7JZN - chains A and C of the 6 polymer chains in the assembly; structure by electron microscopy, 3.10 A resolution.

[Chain A (and C)]
Name: Spike glycoprotein
From: Severe acute respiratory syndrome coronavirus 2
Notes: chain C of this document is another copy of the same molecule, construct and numbering; everything in this record applies to it too
Reference sequence: P0DTC2 (SPIKE_SARS2); residue numbers follow UniProt; this construct covers 1-1208
Amino-acid sequence (1288 residues; each row starts with the number of its first residue):
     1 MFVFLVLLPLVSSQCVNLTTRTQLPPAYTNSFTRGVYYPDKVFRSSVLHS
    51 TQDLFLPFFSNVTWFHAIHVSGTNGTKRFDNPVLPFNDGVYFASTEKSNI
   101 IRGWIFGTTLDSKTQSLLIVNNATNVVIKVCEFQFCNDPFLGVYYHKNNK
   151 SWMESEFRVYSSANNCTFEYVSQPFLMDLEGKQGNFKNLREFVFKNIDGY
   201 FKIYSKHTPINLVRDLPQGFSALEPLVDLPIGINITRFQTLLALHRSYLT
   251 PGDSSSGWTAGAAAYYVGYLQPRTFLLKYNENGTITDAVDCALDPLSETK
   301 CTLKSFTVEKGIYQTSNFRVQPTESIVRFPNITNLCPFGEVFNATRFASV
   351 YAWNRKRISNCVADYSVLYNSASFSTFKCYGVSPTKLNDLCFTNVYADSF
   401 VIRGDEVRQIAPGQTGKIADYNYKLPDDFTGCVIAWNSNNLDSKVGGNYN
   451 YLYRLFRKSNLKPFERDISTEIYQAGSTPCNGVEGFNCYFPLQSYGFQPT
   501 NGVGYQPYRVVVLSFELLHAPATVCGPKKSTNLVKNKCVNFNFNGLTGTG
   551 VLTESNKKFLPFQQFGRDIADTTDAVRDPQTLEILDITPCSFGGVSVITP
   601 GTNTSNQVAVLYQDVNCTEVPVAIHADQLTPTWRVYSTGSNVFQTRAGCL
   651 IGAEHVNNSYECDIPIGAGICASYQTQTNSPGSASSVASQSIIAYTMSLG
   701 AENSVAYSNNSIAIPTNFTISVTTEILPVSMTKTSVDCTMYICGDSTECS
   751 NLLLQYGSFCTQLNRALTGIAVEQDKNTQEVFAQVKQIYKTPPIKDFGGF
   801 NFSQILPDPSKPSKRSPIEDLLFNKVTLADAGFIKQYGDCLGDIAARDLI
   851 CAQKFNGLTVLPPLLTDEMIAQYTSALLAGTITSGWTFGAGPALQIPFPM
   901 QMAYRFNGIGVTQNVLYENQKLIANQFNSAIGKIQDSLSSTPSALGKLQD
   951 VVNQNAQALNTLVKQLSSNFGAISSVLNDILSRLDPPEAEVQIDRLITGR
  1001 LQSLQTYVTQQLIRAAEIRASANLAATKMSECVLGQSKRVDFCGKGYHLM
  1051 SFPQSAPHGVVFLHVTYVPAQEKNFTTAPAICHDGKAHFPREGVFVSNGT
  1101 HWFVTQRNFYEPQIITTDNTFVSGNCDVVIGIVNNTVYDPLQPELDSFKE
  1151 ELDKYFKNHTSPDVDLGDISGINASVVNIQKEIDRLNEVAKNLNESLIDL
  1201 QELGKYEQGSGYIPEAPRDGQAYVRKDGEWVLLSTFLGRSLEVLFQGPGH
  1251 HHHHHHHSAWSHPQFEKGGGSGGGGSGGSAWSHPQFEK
Not modelled in the structure: 1-26, 68-81, 111-115, 136-138, 142-165, 173-186, 213, 243-263, 621-640, 677-689, 828-854, 942, 1147-1288 (chain C: 1-26, 67-81, 144-164, 173-185, 213, 243-263, 621-640, 677-689, 812, 828-855, 1146-1288)
Sequence notes: conflict Gly682 (Arg in P0DTC2), Ser683 (Arg in P0DTC2), Ser685 (Arg in P0DTC2), Pro817 (Phe in P0DTC2), Pro892 (Ala in P0DTC2), Pro899 (Ala in P0DTC2), Pro942 (Ala in P0DTC2), Pro986 (Lys in P0DTC2), Pro987 (Val in P0DTC2); expression tag (1209-1288)
Curated features (UniProtKB/Swiss-Prot):
  - region: Asn280 to Cys301 (Putative superantigen), Arg403 to Asp405 (Integrin-binding motif), Asn448 to Phe456 (Immunodominant HLA epitope recognized by the CD8+), Pro681, Ala684 (Putative superantigen), Ser816 to Tyr837 (Fusion peptide 1), Lys835 to Phe855 (Fusion peptide 2), Asp1163 to Glu1202 (Heptad repeat 2)
  - site: Arg815, Ser816 (Cleavage)
  - glycosylation: Asn17 (N-linked (GlcNAc...) (complex) asparagine), Asn61 (N-linked (GlcNAc...) (hybrid) asparagine), Asn74 (N-linked (GlcNAc...) (complex) asparagine), Asn122 (N-linked (GlcNAc...) (hybrid) asparagine), Asn149 (N-linked (GlcNAc...) (complex) asparagine), Asn165 (N-linked (GlcNAc...) (complex) asparagine), Asn234 (N-linked (GlcNAc...) (high mannose) asparagine), Asn282 (N-linked (GlcNAc...) (complex) asparagine), Thr323 (O-linked (GalNAc) threonine), Ser325 (O-linked (HexNAc...) serine), Asn331 (N-linked (GlcNAc...) (complex) asparagine), Asn343 (N-linked (GlcNAc...) (complex) asparagine), Asn603 (N-linked (GlcNAc...) (hybrid) asparagine), Asn616 (N-linked (GlcNAc...) (complex) asparagine), Asn657 (N-linked (GlcNAc...) (complex) asparagine), Thr676 (O-linked (GlcNAc...) threonine), Thr678 (O-linked (GlcNAc...) threonine), Asn709 (N-linked (GlcNAc...) (high mannose) asparagine), Asn717 (N-linked (GlcNAc...) (hybrid) asparagine), Asn801 (N-linked (GlcNAc...) (hybrid) asparagine) and 6 more in UniProt
  - natural variant: Leu5 (L5F: In strain: Iota/B.1.526), Ser13 (S13I: In strain: Epsilon/B.1.427/B.1.429), Leu18 (L18F: In strain: Beta/B.1.351, Gamma/P.1 and 1 more), Thr19 (T19I: In strain: Omicron/BQ.1.1, Omicron/XBB.1.5 and 1 more; T19R: In strain: Delta/B.1.617.2, Omicron/BA.2 and 4 more), Thr20 (T20N: In strain: Gamma/P.1), Leu24 to Ala27 (sequence variant, change not given here; In strain: Omicron/BA.2, Omicron/BA.2.12.1 and 6 more), Pro26 (P26S: In strain: Gamma/P.1), Gln52 (Q52H: In strain: Omicron/EG.5.1), Ala67 (A67V: In strain: Eta/B.1.525, Omicron/BA.1), His69 to Val70 (deletion: In strain: Alpha/B.1.1.7, Eta/B.1.525 and 5 more), Gly75 (G75V: In strain: Lambda/C.37), Thr76 (T76I: In strain: Lambda/C.37), 82 further natural variant entries in UniProt
  - mutagenesis: His69 to Val70 (Increased incorporation of cleaved spike into virions), Asn121 (N121Q: Partial loss of biliverdin affinity), Arg190 (R190K: Partial loss of biliverdin affinity), Asn234 (N234Q: Increased resistance to neutralizing antibodies), Asn331 (N331Q: Reduced viral infectivity), Asn343 (N343Q: Reduced viral infectivity), Leu452 (L452R: Increased resistance to neutralizing antibodies. Decreases HLA binding to NF9 epitope. Increased binding affinity to human ACE2), Tyr453 (Y453F: Decreased HLA binding to NF9 epitope. Increased binding affinity to human ACE2), Ala475 (A475V: Increased resistance to neutralizing antibodies), Val483 (V483A: Increased resistance to neutralizing antibodies), Glu484 (E484D: Increased replication in human TMEM106B overexpressing cells), Phe490 (F490L: Increased resistance to neutralizing antibodies and human covalescent sera neutralization), 12 further mutagenesis entries in UniProt
Cystine bridges: Cys131-Cys166, Cys291-Cys301, Cys336-Cys361, Cys379-Cys432, Cys391-Cys525, Cys480-Cys488, Cys538-Cys590, Cys617-Cys649, Cys662-Cys671, Cys738-Cys760, Cys743-Cys749, Cys1032-Cys1043, Cys1082-Cys1126
Glycans and other covalent adducts: N-acetylglucosamine (NAG) linked to Asn61, Asn122, Asn234, Asn282, Asn331, Asn343, Asn603, Asn616, Asn657, Asn709, Asn717, Asn801, Asn1074, Asn1098, Asn1134

[How chain A and chain C interact]
Residue-residue contacts (155; chain A residue first):
  Tyr38(A) with Leu560(C), hydrophobic; Phe562(C), hydrophobic
  Asp40(A) with Phe562(C)
  Lys41(A) with Phe562(C); Gln563(C); Gln564(C), hydrogen bond (backbone-backbone); Phe565(C)
  Val42(A) with Gln563(C), hydrogen bond (backbone-side chain); Phe565(C); Arg567(C)
  Phe43(A) with Lys557(C); Lys558(C); Phe559(C), hydrophobic; Gln563(C); Phe565(C), hydrogen bond (backbone-backbone); Gly566(C); Arg567(C), hydrogen bond (backbone-backbone)
  Arg44(A) with Arg567(C)
  Val47(A) with Ile569(C), hydrophobic
  Tyr200(A) with Pro521(C)
  Glu224(A) with Phe562(C)
  Pro225(A) with Phe562(C), hydrophobic
  Pro230(A) with Pro521(C)
  Gly232(A) with Pro521(C)
  Asn282(A) with Lys558(C); Leu560(C)
  Gly283(A) with Leu560(C); Gln563(C), hydrogen bond (backbone-side chain)
  Thr284(A) with Leu560(C)
  Asp427(A) with Pro987(C)
  Asp737(A) with Asn317(C), hydrogen bond
  Met740(A) with Arg319(C); Phe592(C), hydrophobic
  Gly744(A) with Arg319(C)
  Gln755(A) with Ser968(C); Asn969(C); Phe970(C), hydrogen bond (backbone-backbone); Gly971(C)
  Tyr756(A) with Gln965(C), hydrogen bond (backbone-side chain); Phe970(C), hydrophobic
  Gly757(A) with Gln965(C); Ser968(C)
  Ser758(A) with Gln965(C), hydrogen bond (backbone-side chain)
  Phe759(A) with Gln965(C); Phe970(C), hydrophobic; Gln1002(C); Ser1003(C); Thr1006(C)
  Gln762(A) with Thr961(C); Thr1006(C)
  Arg765(A) with Gln957(C), hydrogen bond; Thr961(C), hydrogen bond
  Gln784(A) with Lys1045(C), hydrogen bond (backbone-side chain)
  Lys786(A) with Gly700(C)
  Gln787(A) with Ala701(C); Asn703(C), hydrogen bond
  Ile788(A) with Leu699(C); Gly700(C); Ala701(C), hydrogen bond (backbone-backbone); Glu702(C); Asn703(C), hydrogen bond (backbone-backbone)
  Tyr789(A) with Asn703(C)
  Lys790(A) with Glu702(C), salt bridge
  Pro792(A) with Tyr707(C), hydrophobic
  Asp796(A) with Tyr707(C), hydrogen bond (backbone-side chain)
  Phe797(A) with Tyr707(C)
  Phe855(A) with Pro589(C), hydrophobic; Phe592(C)
  Asn856(A) with Thr572(C), hydrogen bond
  Gly857(A) with Phe592(C)
  Leu858(A) with Phe592(C)
  Leu861(A) with Gln613(C)
  Pro863(A) with Gly667(C); Ala668(C), hydrogen bond (backbone-backbone)
  Leu864(A) with Pro665(C), hydrophobic; Gly667(C); Ala668(C); Gly669(C), hydrogen bond (backbone-backbone); Ile670(C); Cys671(C), hydrophobic
  Leu865(A) with Met697(C), hydrophobic
  Thr866(A) with Ala668(C); Gly669(C)
  Met869(A) with Gly669(C); Thr696(C); Met697(C), hydrophobic; Leu699(C)
  Gln872(A) with Leu699(C)
  Tyr873(A) with Leu699(C)
  Thr883(A) with Val705(C); Tyr707(C)
  Ser884(A) with Val705(C)
  Trp886(A) with Tyr1047(C); Arg1107(C)
  Gly889(A) with Asp1041(C); Lys1045(C)
  Ala890(A) with Gly1046(C); Tyr1047(C); Pro1069(C)
  Gly891(A) with Val1068(C)
  Pro892(A) with Pro1069(C); Glu1072(C)
  Ala893(A) with Val705(C), hydrophobic
  Leu894(A) with Ala713(C); Pro715(C); Glu1072(C)
  Gln895(A) with Ala706(C); Ser711(C), hydrogen bond; Ile712(C); Ala713(C), hydrogen bond (backbone-backbone); Asn1074(C)
  Ile896(A) with Tyr707(C); Ser711(C)
  Pro897(A) with Tyr707(C), hydrophobic; Ser708(C); Asn709(C); Ser711(C); Thr1077(C)
  Phe898(A) with Tyr707(C), hydrogen bond (backbone-side chain)
  Met900(A) with Thr1077(C); Ala1078(C); Pro1079(C); Val1094(C), hydrophobic
  Tyr904(A) with Ile712(C); Val1094(C); Arg1107(C)
  Thr912(A) with Phe1121(C)
  Gln913(A) with Pro1090(C), hydrogen bond (side chain-backbone)
  Asn914(A) with Phe1089(C); Ser1123(C), hydrogen bond
  Tyr917(A) with Pro1079(C), hydrophobic; Phe1089(C), hydrophobic
  Glu918(A) with Ser1123(C); Val1128(C)
  Asn960(A) with Ile569(C); Ala570(C)
  Val963(A) with Ala570(C), hydrophobic
  Lys964(A) with Asp571(C), salt bridge
  Ser967(A) with Asp571(C)
  Asp994(A) with Arg995(C), salt bridge
  Gln1005(A) with Gln1002(C)
  Thr1009(A) with Thr1009(C)
  Leu1012(A) with Gln1010(C); Ile1013(C), hydrophobic
  Ile1013(A) with Ile1013(C), hydrophobic
  Arg1019(A) with Glu1017(C), salt bridge
  Thr1027(A) with Arg1039(C)
  Ser1030(A) with Val1040(C)
  Glu1031(A) with Arg1039(C), salt bridge; Val1040(C)
  Leu1034(A) with Val1040(C); Asp1041(C)
  Arg1039(A) with Arg1039(C)
  Leu1141(A) with Leu1141(C), hydrophobic
  Glu1144(A) with Leu1141(C)
Also at the interface, not in a pair above, chain A (99 interface residues in all): Thr167, Asp198, Gly199, Ile231, Thr859, Pro862, Ile882, Thr887, Pro899, Asn907, Gln920, Asn978, Leu1001, Gly1035, Glu1111
Also at the interface, not in a pair above, chain C (92 interface residues in all): Ser359, Ala522, Thr547, Asp614, Ala647, Ile666, Ser704, Asn710, Gly999, Ala1070, Gly1124, Val1129, Ile1130

[In short]
Chain A and chain C form an interface of 99 and 92 residues respectively; the contacts include 24 hydrogen
bonds and 5 salt bridges. Among the polar pairs are Lys790(A)-Glu702(C), Lys964(A)-Asp571(C) and
Asp994(A)-Arg995(C).
Chain A and chain C are both Spike glycoprotein (Severe acute respiratory syndrome coronavirus 2); the
structure, SARS-CoV-2 spike in complex with LCB3 (2RBDs open), was determined by electron microscopy together
with 7JZL, 7JZM and 7JZU from the same study.
